8TVY - chains A and N of the 17 polymer chains in the assembly; structure by electron microscopy, 3.10 A resolution.

== Chain A ==
Protein: DNA-directed RNA polymerase II subunit RPB1
From: Saccharomyces cerevisiae
Notes: EC 2.7.7.6
UniProt: P04050 (RPB1_YEAST); residue numbers follow UniProt; this construct covers 1-1733
Chain sequence (1733 residues; each row starts with the number of its first residue):
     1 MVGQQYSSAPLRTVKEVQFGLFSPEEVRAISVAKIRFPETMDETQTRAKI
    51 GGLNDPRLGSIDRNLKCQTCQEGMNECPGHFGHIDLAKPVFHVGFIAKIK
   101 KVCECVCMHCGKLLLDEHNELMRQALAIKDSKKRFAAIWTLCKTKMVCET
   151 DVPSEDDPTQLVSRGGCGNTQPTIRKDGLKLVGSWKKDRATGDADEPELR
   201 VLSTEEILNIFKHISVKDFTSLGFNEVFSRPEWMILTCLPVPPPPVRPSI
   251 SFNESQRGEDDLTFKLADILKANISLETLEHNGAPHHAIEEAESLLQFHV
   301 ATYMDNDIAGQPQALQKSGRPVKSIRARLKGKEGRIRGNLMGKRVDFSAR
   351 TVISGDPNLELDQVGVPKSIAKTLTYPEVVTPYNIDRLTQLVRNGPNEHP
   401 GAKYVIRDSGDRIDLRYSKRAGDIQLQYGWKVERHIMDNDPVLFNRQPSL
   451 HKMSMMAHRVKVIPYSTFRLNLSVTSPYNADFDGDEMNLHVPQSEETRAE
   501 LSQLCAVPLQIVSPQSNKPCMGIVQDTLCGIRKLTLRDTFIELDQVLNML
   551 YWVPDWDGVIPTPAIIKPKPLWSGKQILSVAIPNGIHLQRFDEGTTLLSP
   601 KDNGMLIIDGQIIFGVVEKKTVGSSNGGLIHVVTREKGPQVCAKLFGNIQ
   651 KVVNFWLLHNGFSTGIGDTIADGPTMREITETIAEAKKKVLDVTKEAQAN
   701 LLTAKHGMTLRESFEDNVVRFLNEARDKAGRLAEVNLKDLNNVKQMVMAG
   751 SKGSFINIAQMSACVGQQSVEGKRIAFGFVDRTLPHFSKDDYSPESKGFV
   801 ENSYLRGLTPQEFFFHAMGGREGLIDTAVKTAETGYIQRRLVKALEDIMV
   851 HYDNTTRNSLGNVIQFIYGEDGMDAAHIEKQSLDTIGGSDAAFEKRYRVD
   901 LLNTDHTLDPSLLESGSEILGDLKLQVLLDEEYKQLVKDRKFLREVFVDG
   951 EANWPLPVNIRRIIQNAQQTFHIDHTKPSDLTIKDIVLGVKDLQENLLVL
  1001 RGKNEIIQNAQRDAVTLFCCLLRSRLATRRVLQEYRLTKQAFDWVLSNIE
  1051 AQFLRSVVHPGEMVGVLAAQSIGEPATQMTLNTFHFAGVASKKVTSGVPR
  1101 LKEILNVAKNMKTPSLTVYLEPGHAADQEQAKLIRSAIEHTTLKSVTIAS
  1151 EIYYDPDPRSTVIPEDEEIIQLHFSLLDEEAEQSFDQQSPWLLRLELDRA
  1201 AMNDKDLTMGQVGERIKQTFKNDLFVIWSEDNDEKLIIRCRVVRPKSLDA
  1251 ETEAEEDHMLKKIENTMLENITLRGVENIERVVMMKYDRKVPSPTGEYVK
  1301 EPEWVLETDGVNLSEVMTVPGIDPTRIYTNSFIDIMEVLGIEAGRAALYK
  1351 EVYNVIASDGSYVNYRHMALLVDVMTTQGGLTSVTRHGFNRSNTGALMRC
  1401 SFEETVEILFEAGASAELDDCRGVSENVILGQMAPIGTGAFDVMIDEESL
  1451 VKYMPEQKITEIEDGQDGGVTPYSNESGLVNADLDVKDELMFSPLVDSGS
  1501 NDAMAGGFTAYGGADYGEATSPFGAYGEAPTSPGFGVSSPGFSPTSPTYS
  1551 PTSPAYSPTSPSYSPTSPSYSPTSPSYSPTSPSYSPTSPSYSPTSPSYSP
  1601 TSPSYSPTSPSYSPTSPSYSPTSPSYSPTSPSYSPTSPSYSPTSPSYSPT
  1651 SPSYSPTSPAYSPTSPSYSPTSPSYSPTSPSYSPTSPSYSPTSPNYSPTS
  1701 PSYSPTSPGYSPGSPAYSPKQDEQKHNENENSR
Unresolved in the structure: 1-7, 1456-1733
Cystine bridges: Cys105-Cys142, Cys148-Cys167
Ion coordination: Zn2+ site 1: Cys67, Cys77, His80; Zn2+ site 2: Cys107, Cys110; Mg2+: Asp481, Asp483, Asp485
UniProt features mapped onto this chain:
  - region: Pro248 to Asp260 (Lid loop), Asn306 to Lys323 (Rudder loop), Pro810 to Glu822 (Bridging helix)
  - binding site (Zn(2+)): Cys67, Cys70, Cys77, His80, Cys107, Cys110, Cys148, Cys167
  - binding site (Mg(2+)): Asp481, Asp483, Asp485
  - modified residue: Thr1471 (Phosphothreonine)
  - cross-link (Glycyl lysine isopeptide (Lys-Gly)): Lys695 (interchain with G-Cter in ubiquitin), Lys1246 (interchain with G-Cter in ubiquitin), Lys1350 (interchain with G-Cter in ubiquitin)

== Chain N ==
Molecule: NTS (47-nt DNA)
Sequence (47 nucleotides; each row starts with the number of its first residue):
     1 CTAGTTGATCTCATATTTCATTCCTACTCAGGAGAAGGAGCAGAGCG

== Interface between chain A and chain N ==
Contacting residue pairs (4):
  Thr44(A) - DC12(N)  base contact
  Trp139(A) - DG37(N)  phosphate contact
  Lys143(A) - DG38(N)  salt bridge to the phosphate
  Arg175(A) - DG38(N)  salt bridge to the phosphate
Other interface residues (no listed pair), chain A (6 interface residues in all): Glu43, His1387
Other interface residues (no listed pair), chain N (7 interface residues in all): DC10, DT11, DG34, DA35

== Overview ==
6 residues of chain A face 7 of chain N across their interface; the contacts include 2 salt bridges. Polar
pairs include Lys143(A)-DG38(N) and Arg175(A)-DG38(N). UniProt lists 8 Zn2+-binding residues and 3
Mg2+-binding residues on chain A.
Chain A is DNA-directed RNA polymerase II subunit RPB1 (Saccharomyces cerevisiae) and chain N is NTS (47-nt
DNA); the structure, Cryo-EM structure of CPD lesion containing RNA Polymerase II elongation complex with
Rad26 and Elf1 (closed ..., was determined by electron microscopy together with 8TUG, 8TVP, 8TVQ, 8TVS, 8TVV,
8TVW and 8TVX from the same study.
